PDB entry 1RPW | X-ray diffraction, 2.90 A resolution | chains A and B

Chain A (and B):
Name: Transcriptional regulator qacR
Organism: Staphylococcus aureus
Notes: chain B of this document is another copy of the same molecule, construct and numbering; everything in this record applies to it too
Reference sequence: P0A0N4 (QACR_STAAU); residue numbers follow UniProt; this construct covers 1-188
Amino-acid sequence (188 residues; each row starts with the number of its first residue):
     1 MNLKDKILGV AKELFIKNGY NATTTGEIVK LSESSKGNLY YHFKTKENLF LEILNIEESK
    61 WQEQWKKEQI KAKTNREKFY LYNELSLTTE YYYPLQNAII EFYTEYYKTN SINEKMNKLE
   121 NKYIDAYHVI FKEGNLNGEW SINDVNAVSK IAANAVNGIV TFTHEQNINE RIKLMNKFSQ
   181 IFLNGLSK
Disordered / not traced: 1, 188
Construct notes: engineered mutation Ala72 (Cys in P0A0N4), Ser141 (Cys in P0A0N4)

Interface between chain A and chain B:
Residue-residue contacts (60; chain A residue first):
  Ile16(A) - Tyr107(B)  hydrogen bond (backbone-side chain)
  Lys17(A) - Lys108(B)
  Gln96(A) - Phe162(B)
  Asn97(A) - Tyr103(B)
  Asn97(A) - Thr104(B)
  Asn97(A) - Tyr107(B)
  Ile100(A) - Ile100(B)  hydrophobic
  Ile100(A) - Thr161(B)
  Ile100(A) - Phe162(B)  hydrophobic
  Glu101(A) - Thr104(B)  hydrogen bond
  Tyr103(A) - His164(B)
  Tyr103(A) - Glu165(B)  hydrogen bond (side chain-backbone)
  Tyr107(A) - Asn97(B)
  Asn117(A) - Glu165(B)
  Glu120(A) - Glu165(B)
  Glu120(A) - Gln166(B)
  Asp144(A) - Lys177(B)  salt bridge
  Ala147(A) - Leu174(B)  hydrophobic
  Ile151(A) - Ile159(B)  hydrophobic
  Ile151(A) - Leu174(B)
  Ile151(A) - Lys177(B)
  Ile151(A) - Phe178(B)  hydrophobic
  Asn154(A) - Gly158(B)
  Asn154(A) - Ile159(B)
  Asn154(A) - Phe162(B)  hydrogen bond (side chain-backbone)
  Asn154(A) - Thr163(B)  hydrogen bond
  Ala155(A) - Ala155(B)
  Asn157(A) - Phe162(B)
  Gly158(A) - Asn154(B)
  Gly158(A) - Gly158(B)
  Ile159(A) - Asn154(B)
  Thr161(A) - Tyr103(B)
  Thr161(A) - Phe162(B)
  Phe162(A) - Tyr103(B)
  Phe162(A) - Asn154(B)
  Phe162(A) - Asn157(B)
  Phe162(A) - Gly158(B)
  Phe162(A) - Thr161(B)
  Phe162(A) - Phe162(B)  hydrophobic
  Thr163(A) - Asn154(B)
  Glu165(A) - Asn113(B)
  Glu165(A) - Asn117(B)
  Glu170(A) - Lys150(B)  salt bridge
  Leu174(A) - Ile151(B)
  Lys177(A) - Asp144(B)  salt bridge
  Lys177(A) - Ile151(B)
  Phe178(A) - Ile151(B)  hydrophobic
  Ile181(A) - Val148(B)  hydrophobic
  Ile181(A) - Phe182(B)
  Ile181(A) - Gly185(B)
  Ile181(A) - Leu186(B)  hydrophobic
  Phe182(A) - Ile181(B)
  Asn184(A) - Asn184(B)
  Asn184(A) - Gly185(B)  hydrogen bond (side chain-backbone)
  Asn184(A) - Leu186(B)
  Gly185(A) - Ile181(B)
  Gly185(A) - Asn184(B)
  Gly185(A) - Gly185(B)
  Leu186(A) - Ile181(B)  hydrophobic
  Ser187(A) - Asn184(B)
Also at the interface, not in a pair above, chain A (38 interface residues in all): Gly19, Thr104, Tyr123, Val148, Lys150, Gln166
Also at the interface, not in a pair above, chain B (33 interface residues in all): Ala147, Glu170

Overview:
The interface between chain A and chain B involves 38 residues on one side and 33 on the other; the contacts
include 6 hydrogen bonds and 3 salt bridges. Polar pairs include Asp144(A)-Lys177(B), Glu170(A)-Lys150(B) and
Ile16(A)-Tyr107(B).
Both chains are Transcriptional regulator qacR (Staphylococcus aureus). Entry 1RPW (Crystal Structure Of The
Multidrug Binding Protein Qacr Bound To The Diamidine Hexamidine) was determined by X-ray diffraction.
